8PEY - chains B and I of the 23 polymer chains in the assembly; structure by electron microscopy, 3.00 A resolution.

Chain B (and I):
Protein: Transcription termination factor Rho
From: Escherichia coli
Notes: EC 3.6.4.-; chain I of this document is another copy of the same molecule, construct and numbering; everything in this record applies to it too
UniProtKB: P0AG30 (RHO_ECOLI); residues 1-419 here = UniProt positions 1-419
Chain sequence (419 residues; numbered 1 to 419; the number before each row is that of its first residue):
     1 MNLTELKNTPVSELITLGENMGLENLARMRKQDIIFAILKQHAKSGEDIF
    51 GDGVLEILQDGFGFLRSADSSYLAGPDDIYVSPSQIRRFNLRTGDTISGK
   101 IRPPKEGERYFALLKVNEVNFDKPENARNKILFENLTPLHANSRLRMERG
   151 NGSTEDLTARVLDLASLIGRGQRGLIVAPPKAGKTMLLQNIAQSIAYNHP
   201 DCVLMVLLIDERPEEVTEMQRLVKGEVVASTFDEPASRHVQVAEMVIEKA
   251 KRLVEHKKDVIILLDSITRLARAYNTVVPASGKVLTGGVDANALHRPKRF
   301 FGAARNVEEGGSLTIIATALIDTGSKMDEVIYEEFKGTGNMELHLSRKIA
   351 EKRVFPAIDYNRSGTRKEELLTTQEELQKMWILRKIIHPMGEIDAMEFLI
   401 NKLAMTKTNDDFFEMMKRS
Sequence notes: engineered mutation L167 (Pro in P0AG30)
UniProt features mapped onto this chain:
  - region: G61 to R66 (RNA-binding 1), D78 to Y80 (RNA-binding 1), E108 to Y110 (RNA-binding 1), V284 to G288 (RNA-binding 2)
  - binding site (ATP): G169 to G174, K181 to M186, R212
  - site: K326 (RNA-binding 2)
  - mutagenesis: F62 (F62L/A: Defective for RNA-binding), F64 (F64L/A: Defective for RNA-binding), K181 (K181Q: Partial loss of ATPase, helicase and termination activity), K184 (K184Q: Improves ATPase and helicase activity but reduced termination activity), C202 (C202G/S: Does not affect the kinetics of ATP hydrolysis and inhibition by bicyclomycin), D265 (D265N: Loss of ATPase activity, helicase and termination activity)
Bound ions: Mg2+: T185 (together with ATP-gamma-S)
Ligand contacts: ATP-gamma-S (AGS; phosphothiophosphoric acid-adenylate ester): E155, T158, P180, K181, A182, G183, K184, T185, M186, E211, R212, F355
What the authors report for this chain:
  - mutagenesis - P167L: increased binding to Polarity suppression protein
  - mutagenesis - P167L: increased catalytic activity on ATP
  - mutagenesis - P167L: decreased stability
  - mutagenesis - P167L (Kd 14.0 uM): decreased binding to mant-ATPgammaS

Interface between chain B and chain I:
Residue-residue contacts (9):
  E369(B) - T373(I)
  W381(B) - L370(I)
  W381(B) - T372(I)
  W381(B) - T373(I)
  K385(B) - L371(I)  hydrogen bond (side chain-backbone)
  H388(B) - R366(I)  hydrogen bond (side chain-backbone)
  H388(B) - K367(I)
  H388(B) - L370(I)
  P389(B) - R366(I)
Interface residues without a listed pair, chain B (6 interface residues in all): E368
Interface residues without a listed pair, chain I (8 interface residues in all): E369, Q374

In short:
Chain B and chain I form an interface of 6 and 8 residues respectively, with 2 hydrogen bonds. Polar pairs
include K385(B)-L371(I) and H388(B)-R366(I). Bound to chain B: ATP-gamma-S. From the paper: P167L of chain B
increases binding to Polarity suppression protein; P167L of chain B increases catalytic activity on ATP.
Chain B and chain I are both Transcription termination factor Rho (Escherichia coli); the structure, Rho
P167L-ATPgS-Psu complex II locked, was determined by electron microscopy together with 8PEU, 8PEW, 8PEX, 9GCS
and 9GCT from the same study.
